PDB entry 6A97 | X-ray diffraction, 2.15 A resolution | chains A and C of the 4 polymer chains in the assembly

# Chain A (and C)
Molecule: MHC I-like leukocyte 2 long form
From: Mus musculus
Notes: chain C of this document is another copy of the same molecule, construct and numbering; everything in this record applies to it too
UniProt: Q8HWE5 (Q8HWE5_MOUSE); residues -14 to 276 here correspond to UniProt positions 30-320 (UniProt number = residue number + 44)
Chain sequence (292 residues; row label = number of the first residue in the row; numbers below 1 keep their minus sign (Met-15 is residue -15)):
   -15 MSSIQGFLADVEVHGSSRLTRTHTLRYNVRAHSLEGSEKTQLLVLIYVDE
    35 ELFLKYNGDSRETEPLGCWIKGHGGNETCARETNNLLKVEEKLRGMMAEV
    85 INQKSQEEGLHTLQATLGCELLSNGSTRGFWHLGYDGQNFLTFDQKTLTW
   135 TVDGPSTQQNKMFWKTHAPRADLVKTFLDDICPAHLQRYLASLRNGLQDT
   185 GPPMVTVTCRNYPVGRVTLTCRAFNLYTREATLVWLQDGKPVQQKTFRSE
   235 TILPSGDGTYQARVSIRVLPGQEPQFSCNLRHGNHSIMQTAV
Disordered / not traced: -15 to 5, 181-183, 276 (chain C: -15 to 5, 55-62, 87-95, 105-111, 121-123, 129-130, 137-142, 175-184, 276)
Sequence notes: initiating methionine (-15)
Disulfides: Cys52-Cys63, Cys103-Cys166, Cys205-Cys262
Curated features (UniProtKB/Swiss-Prot):
  - glycosylation (N-linked (GlcNAc...) asparagine): Asn60, Asn108, Asn268
What the authors report for this chain:
  - binding site for sulfate ion: Arg251
  - mutagenesis - R65A/R172A, K72A/K76A: unchanged binding to NIH-3T3 cells
  - mutagenesis - R194A/R200A/R251A, K229A/R232A/R247A: abolished binding to NIH-3T3 cells
  - mutagenesis - K229A/R232A/R247A: unchanged binding to Beta-2-microglobulin

# Chain A / chain C interface
Contacting residue pairs (20; chain A residue first):
  Pro197(A) with Arg45(C)
  Arg200(A) with His16(C); Ser17(C), hydrogen bond (side chain-backbone); Asp43(C), salt bridge
  Gln221(A) with Leu29(C); Leu36(C); Lys39(C), hydrogen bond
  Asp222(A) with Tyr31(C), hydrogen bond
  Lys224(A) with Leu36(C); Trp53(C)
  Pro225(A) with Trp53(C), hydrogen bond (backbone-side chain)
  Val226(A) with Lys39(C); Thr47(C)
  Gln227(A) with Glu46(C), hydrogen bond (side chain-backbone); Thr47(C)
  Arg251(A) with Arg45(C)
  Leu253(A) with Arg14(C); Leu27(C), hydrophobic
  Pro254(A) with Arg14(C), hydrogen bond (backbone-side chain)
  Gln256(A) with Arg14(C)
Other interface residues (no listed pair), chain A (14 interface residues in all): Ile250, Gln259
Other interface residues (no listed pair), chain C (15 interface residues in all): Ala15, Glu35

# In short
14 residues of chain A and 15 residues of chain C are in contact, with 6 hydrogen bonds and 1 salt bridge.
Polar contacts include Arg200(A)-Asp43(C), Arg200(A)-Ser17(C) and Gln221(A)-Lys39(C). From the paper: a
binding site for sulfate ion at Arg251(A); R194A/R200A/R251A and K229A/R232A/R247A of chain A abolish binding
to NIH-3T3 cells; 4 substitutions were tested in all.
Chain A and chain C are both MHC I-like leukocyte 2 long form (Mus musculus); the structure, Crystal structure
of MHC-like MILL2, was determined by X-ray diffraction.
